2BNZ - chains D and F of the 8 polymer chains in the assembly; structure by X-ray diffraction, 2.60 A resolution.

Chain D:
Protein: Orf omega
Organism: Streptococcus pyogenes
Notes: fragment: ribbon-helix-helix domain, residues 20-71
UniProtKB: Q57468 (Q57468_STRPY); residues 20-71 here = UniProt positions 20-71
Sequence (53 residues; each row starts with the number of its first residue):
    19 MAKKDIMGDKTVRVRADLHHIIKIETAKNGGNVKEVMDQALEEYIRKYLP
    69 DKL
Unresolved in the structure: 19-24
What the authors report for this chain:
  - mutagenesis - T29A (100-fold): decreased binding to PcopS

Chain F:
Molecule: 18-nt DNA strand
Sequence (18 nucleotides; row label = number of the first residue in the row):
    19 CTAATCACTTGTGATTCG

Chain D / chain F interface:
Pairs across the interface (9; chain D residue first):
  Thr-29(D) with DC24(F), base contact
  Arg-31(D) with DA25(F), base contact
  His-37(D) with DT23(F), salt bridge to the phosphate
  Lys-41(D) with DT23(F), salt bridge to the phosphate
  Asn-50(D) with DA21(F), phosphate contact; DA22(F), phosphate contact
  Val-51(D) with DA22(F), hydrogen bond to the phosphate
  Lys-52(D) with DA21(F), phosphate contact; DA22(F), hydrogen bond to the phosphate
Also at the interface, not in a pair above, chain D (8 interface residues in all): Asp-27
Also at the interface, not in a pair above, chain F (6 interface residues in all): DC26

Overview:
Chain D and chain F form an interface of 8 and 6 residues respectively, with 2 hydrogen bonds and 2 salt
bridges. Among the polar pairs are Val-51(D)/DA22(F), Lys-52(D)/DA22(F) and His-37(D)/DT23(F). From the paper:
T29A of chain D reduces binding to PcopS.
Chain D is Orf omega (Streptococcus pyogenes) and chain F is an 18-nt DNA strand; the structure, Structural
basis for cooperative binding of Ribbon-Helix-Helix Omega repressor to inverted DNA heptad repeats, was
determined by X-ray diffraction (same publication as 2BNW and 2CAX).
